Entry 8ETG (electron microscopy, 3.40 A resolution); this record covers chains 1 and C of the 48 polymer chains in the assembly.

# Chain 1
Molecule: 3497-nt RNA strand
Source organism: Schizosaccharomyces pombe
Sequence (3497 nucleotides; row label = number of the first residue in the row):
     1 AUUUGACCUCAAAUCAGGUAGGACUACGCGCUGAACUUAAGCAUAUCAAU
    51 AAGCGCAGGAAAAGAAAAUAACCAUGAUUCCCUCAGUAACGGCGAGUGAA
   101 GCGGGAAAAGCUCAAAUUUGAAAUCUGGCAACAUUUCUUUUGUUGUCCGA
   151 GUUGUAAUUUCAAGAAGCUGCUUUGAGUGUAGACGAUCGGUCUAAGUUCC
   201 UUGGAACAGGACGUCAGAGAGGGUGAGAACCCCGUCUUUGGUCGAUUGGA
   251 UAUGCCAUAUAAAGCGCUUUCGAAGAGUCGAGUUGUUUGGGAAUGCAGCU
   301 CUAAAUGGGUGGUAAAUUUCAUCUAAAGCUAAAUAUUGGCGAGAGACCGA
   351 UAGCGAACAAGUAGAGUGAUCGAAAGAUGAAAAGAACUUUGAAAAGAGAG
   401 UUAAAUAGUACGUGAAAUUGCUGAAAGGGAAGCAUUGGAAAUCAGUCUUA
   451 CCUGGGUGAGAUCAGUAGUCUCUUCGCGAGACUAUGCACUCUGAACCUGU
   501 GGUAGGUCAGCAUCAGUUUUCGGGGGCGGAAAAAGAAUAAGGGAAGGUGG
   551 CUUUCCGGGUUCUGCCUGGGGAGUGUUUAUAGCCCUUGUUGUAAUACGUC
   601 CACUGGGGACUGAGGACUGCGGCUUCGUGCCAAGGAUGCUGACAUAAUGG
   651 UUUUCAAUGGCCCGUCUUGAAACACGGACCAAGGAGUCUAGCAUCUAUGC
   701 GAGUGUUUGGGUGAUGAAAACCCAUCCGCGAAAUGAAAGUGAAUGCAGGU
   751 GGGAACGCCCUUGUGGCGUGCACCAUCGACCGACCCGGAAGUUUGUCAAU
   801 GGAAGGGUUUGAGUAAGAGCAUAGCUGUUGGGACCCGAAAGAUGGUGAAC
   851 UAUGCCUGAAUAGGGUGAAGCCAGAGGAAACUCUGGUGGAGGCUCGUAGA
   901 GAUUCUGACGUGCAAAUCGAUCUUCAAAUUUGGGUAUAGGGGCGAAAGAC
   951 UAAUCGAACCAUCUAGUAGCUGGUUCCUGCCGAAGUUUCCCUCAGGAUAG
  1001 CAGAAACUCAGAUCAGUUUUAUGAGGUAAAGCGAAUGAUUAGAGGUCUUG
  1051 GGGAAGGAAUUUCCUCAACCUAUUCUCAAACUUUAAAUAUGUAAGACGCC
  1101 CUUGUCGCUUAAUUGGACGUGGGCCAUCGAAUGAGAGUUUCUAGUGGGCC
  1151 AUUUUUGGUAAGCAGAACUGGCGAUGCGGGAUGAACCGAACGUGAGGUUA
  1201 AGGUGCCGGAAUGUACGCUCAUCAGACACCAGAAAAGGUGUUAGUUCAUC
  1251 UAGACAGCAGGACGGUGGCCAUGGAAGUCGGAAUCCGCUAAGGAGUGUGU
  1301 AACAACUCACCUGCCGAAUGAACUAGCCCUGAAAAUGGAUGGCGCUUAAG
  1351 CGUACUACCCAUACCUCACCGUCUGGGUUAGCUUUGAGAAGCUCAGACGA
  1401 GUAGGCAGGCGUGGAGGUUUGUGACGAAGCCUUGGGCGUGAGCCUGGGUC
  1451 GAACAGCCUCUAGUGCAGAUCUUGGUGGAAGUAGCAAAUAUUCAAAUGAG
  1501 AACUUUGAAGACUGAAGUGGGGAAAGGUUCCAUGUGAACAGCAGUUGGAC
  1551 AUGGGUUAGUCGAUCCUAAGAGAUAGGGAAGCUCCGUAUGAAAGUUGCAC
  1601 GAUUUUUCGUGCCUCCUAUCGAAAGGGAAUCCGGUUAAUAUUCCGGAACC
  1651 AGAAGGUGGAAUCAACACGGCAACGUAAAUGAAGUUGGAGACGUCGGCGG
  1701 GAGCCCUGGGAAGAGUUCUCUUUUCUUUUUAACAAACCAUUGAACUACCC
  1751 UGAAAUCGGUUUAUCCGGAGCUAGGGUAUGGUGUUUGGAAGAGUUCAGCG
  1801 CCUCAUGCUGAAUCCGGUGCGCUCUCGACGGCCCUUGAAAAUCCAACGGA
  1851 AGAAUGGACCUUCGGGUCCUUGUUUUCACAUCUGGUCGUACUCAUAACCG
  1901 CAGCAGGUCUCCAAGGUGAACAGCCUCUAGUUGAUAGAACAAUGUAGAUA
  1951 AGGGAAGUCGGCAAAAUGGAUCCGUAACUUCGGGAUAAGGAUUGGCUCUA
  2001 AGGGUUGGGUACGUUGGGCCUUGGAACCUGAACGGUUGCUGGACUGAGCG
  2051 UGGACCGAUGUCUUUUCUCGCCUUUCGGGGUGAGAAGGGAUGUUGGACCU
  2101 GCUUGGACCUUGGCGGCCGGGAAGUCCUUGGUCGGGCUUUUCUCCUUCUC
  2151 GGGGAUUAUGCUCUUACUGGCGUACGUUUAACAACCAACUUAGAACUGGU
  2201 ACGGACAAGGGGAAUCUGACUGUCUAAUUAAAACAUAGCAUUGCGAUGGC
  2251 CAGAAAGUGGUGUUGACGCAAUGUGAUUUCUGCCCAGUGCUCUGAAUGUC
  2301 AAAGUGAAGAAAUUCAACCAAGCGCGGGUAAACGGCGGGAGUAACUAUGA
  2351 CUCUCUUAAGGUAGCCAAAUGCCUCGUCAUCUAACUAGUGACGCGCAUGA
  2401 AUGGAUUAACGAGAUUCCCACUGUCCCUAUCUACUAUCUAGCGAAACCAC
  2451 AGCCUGGGGAACGGGCCAGGCAAAAUCAGCGGGGAAAGAAGACCCUGUUG
  2501 AGCUUGACUCUAGUUUGACAUUGUGAAGAGACAUAGAGGGUGUAGGAUAA
  2551 GUGGGAGUAUGUUUCGGCAUACGCCGGUGAAAUACCACUACCUUUAUCGU
  2601 UUCUUUACUUAAUCAAUGAAGCGGAAUUGGGAUUUAUUUCCCAUAUUCUA
  2651 GCGUUAAAGUUUCUUCGCGAACUGAUCCGCGUUGAUGACAUUGUCAGGUG
  2701 GGGAGUUUGGCUGGGGCGGCACAUCUGUUAAAAGAUAACGCAGGUGUCCU
  2751 AAGGGGGACUCAUCGAGAACAGAAAUCUCGAGUAGAAUAAAAGGGUAAAA
  2801 GUCCCCUUGAUUUUGAUUUUCAGUGUGAAUACAAACCAUGAAAGUGUGGC
  2851 CUAUCGAUCCUUUGUUCCCUCGAAAUUUGAGGACAGAGGUGCCAGAAAAG
  2901 UUACCACAGGGAUAACUGGCUUGUGGCAGCCAAGCGUUCAUAGCGACGUU
  2951 GCUUUUUGAUUCUUCGAUGUCGGCUCUUCCUAUCAUACCGAAGCAGAAUU
  3001 CGGUAAGCGUUGGAUUGUUCACCCACUAAUAGGGAACGUGAGCUGGGUUU
  3051 AGACCGUCGUGAGACAGGUUAGUUUUACCCUACUGAUGAAGUGUCGUCGC
  3101 AAUGGUAAUUCAACUUAGUACGAGAGGAACCGUUGAUUCAGAUCAUUGGU
  3151 AUUUGCGGCUGCCUGACAAGGCAAUGCCGCGGAGCUAUCAUCUGCUGGAU
  3201 AACGGCUGAACGCCUCUAAGCCAGAAUCCGUGCCAGAAAGCGACGAUUUU
  3251 UUGGUCCGCAUGAUUUAUAUGUAUAAAAAUAGAGGUAGGACUUGUUCCUA
  3301 CUCUCCUGUAUCGUAGAAGAUGGGCGAUGGUUGAUGAAACGGAAGUGUUU
  3351 UAUUGACUUGUCCAUGAAAUUCCAUUGAAAUCUUGUGCGGAAUCGAAUCC
  3401 AUUGCAUACGACUUUAAUGUGGAACGGGGUAUUGUAAGCAGUAGAGUAGC
  3451 CUUGUUGUUACGAUCUGCUGAGAUUAAGCCUUUGUUCCCAAGAUUUG
Not modelled in the structure: 1-2, 36-47, 91-95, 287-294, 313-318, 446-505, 552-573, 667-672, 743-747, 782-812, 849-956, 1026-1087, 1095-1129, 1227-1230, 1382-1387, 1486-1490, 1595-1596, 1615-1617, 1623-1624, 1663-1666, 1741-1745, 1754-1770, 1834-1837, 1853-1872, 1894-1909, 1958-2310, 2314-2336, 2340-2416, 2459-2462, 2483-2919, 2936-2942, 2954-2970, 3015-3021, 3047-3078, 3249-3269, 3290-3297, 3375-3394, 3442-3464
Differences from the reference sequence: conflict U3196 (C6346 in 157310483)

# Chain C
Protein: 60S ribosomal protein L4-B
Source organism: Schizosaccharomyces pombe
UniProtKB: Q9P784 (RL4B_SCHPO); residue numbers follow UniProt; this construct covers 1-363
Sequence (363 residues; numbered 1 to 363; the number before each row is that of its first residue):
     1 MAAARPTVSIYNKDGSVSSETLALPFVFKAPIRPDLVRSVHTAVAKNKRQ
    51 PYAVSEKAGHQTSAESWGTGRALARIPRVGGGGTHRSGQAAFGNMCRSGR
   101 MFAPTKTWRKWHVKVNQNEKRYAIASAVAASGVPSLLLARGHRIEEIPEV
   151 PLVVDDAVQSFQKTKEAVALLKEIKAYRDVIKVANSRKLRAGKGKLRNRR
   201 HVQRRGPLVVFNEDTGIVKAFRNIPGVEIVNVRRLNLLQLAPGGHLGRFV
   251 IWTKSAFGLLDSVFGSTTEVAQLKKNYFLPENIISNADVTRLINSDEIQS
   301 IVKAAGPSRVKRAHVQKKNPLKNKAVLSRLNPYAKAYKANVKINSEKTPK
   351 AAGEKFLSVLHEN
Not modelled in the structure: 1-4

# How chain 1 and chain C interact
Residue-residue contacts (270; chain 1 residue first):
  C215(1) - Lys165(C)  salt bridge to the phosphate
  A216(1) - Lys163(C)  salt bridge to the phosphate
  A216(1) - Thr164(C)  sugar contact
  A216(1) - Lys165(C)  salt bridge to the phosphate
  A216(1) - Val168(C)  base contact
  A216(1) - Asn223(C)  hydrogen bond to the base
  G217(1) - Lys163(C)  phosphate contact
  G217(1) - Thr164(C)  hydrogen bond to the phosphate
  G217(1) - Lys219(C)  sugar contact
  G217(1) - Arg222(C)  sugar contact
  A218(1) - Thr164(C)  phosphate contact
  A218(1) - Arg222(C)  salt bridge to the phosphate
  A218(1) - Asn223(C)  phosphate contact
  G219(1) - Asn223(C)  hydrogen bond to the sugar
  G219(1) - Pro225(C)  base contact
  G221(1) - Arg187(C)  salt bridge to the phosphate
  G221(1) - His201(C)  salt bridge to the phosphate
  G222(1) - Arg200(C)  salt bridge to the phosphate
  A229(1) - Arg187(C)  salt bridge to the phosphate
  C236(1) - Arg222(C)  hydrogen bond to the sugar
  U337(1) - Glu56(C)  hydrogen bond to the base
  A344(1) - Gln50(C)  hydrogen bond to the sugar
  G345(1) - Gln50(C)  sugar contact
  G345(1) - Asn198(C)  phosphate contact
  G345(1) - Arg199(C)  sugar contact
  A346(1) - Ala45(C)  hydrogen bond to the base
  A346(1) - Lys46(C)  base contact
  A346(1) - Arg49(C)  phosphate contact
  A346(1) - Gln50(C)  hydrogen bond to the phosphate
  A346(1) - Arg199(C)  sugar contact
  C347(1) - Tyr52(C)  sugar contact
  C347(1) - Arg197(C)  salt bridge to the phosphate
  C347(1) - Arg199(C)  salt bridge to the phosphate
  C348(1) - Arg197(C)  salt bridge to the phosphate
  G349(1) - Lys193(C)  base contact
  G349(1) - Leu196(C)  base contact
  G349(1) - Arg197(C)  hydrogen bond to the base
  U351(1) - Arg97(C)  hydrogen bond to the sugar
  A352(1) - Arg97(C)  salt bridge to the phosphate
  A352(1) - Ser98(C)  hydrogen bond to the phosphate
  C354(1) - Val54(C)  phosphate contact
  C354(1) - Ser55(C)  hydrogen bond to the phosphate
  G355(1) - Ala58(C)  phosphate contact
  G355(1) - Gly59(C)  hydrogen bond to the phosphate
  G355(1) - Gln61(C)  phosphate contact
  A363(1) - Thr84(C)  hydrogen bond to the base
  G364(1) - Gly82(C)  base contact
  G364(1) - Gly83(C)  hydrogen bond to the sugar
  G364(1) - Thr84(C)  base contact
  A365(1) - Gly82(C)  sugar contact
  A365(1) - Gly83(C)  sugar contact
  C371(1) - Gly80(C)  sugar contact
  G372(1) - Thr62(C)  phosphate contact
  G372(1) - Ser63(C)  hydrogen bond to the phosphate
  G372(1) - Val79(C)  phosphate contact
  G372(1) - Thr84(C)  hydrogen bond to the sugar
  G372(1) - Arg86(C)  phosphate contact
  A373(1) - Thr84(C)  sugar contact
  A373(1) - His85(C)  sugar contact
  A373(1) - Arg86(C)  salt bridge to the phosphate
  A374(1) - Arg97(C)  salt bridge to the phosphate
  A515(1) - Gln316(C)  sugar contact
  A515(1) - Lys318(C)  hydrogen bond to the sugar
  A515(1) - Asn323(C)  hydrogen bond to the phosphate
  G516(1) - Gln316(C)  hydrogen bond to the sugar
  G516(1) - Lys317(C)  phosphate contact
  G516(1) - Lys318(C)  phosphate contact
  G516(1) - Asn319(C)  phosphate contact
  G516(1) - Asn323(C)  hydrogen bond to the phosphate
  U517(1) - Asn319(C)  hydrogen bond to the phosphate
  U517(1) - Lys322(C)  salt bridge to the phosphate
  U518(1) - Lys322(C)  salt bridge to the phosphate
  G524(1) - Asn340(C)  base contact
  G525(1) - Asn340(C)  hydrogen bond to the base
  G526(1) - Asn340(C)  sugar contact
  G526(1) - Val341(C)  hydrogen bond to the sugar
  G526(1) - Lys342(C)  salt bridge to the phosphate
  C527(1) - Ile343(C)  sugar contact
  C527(1) - Asn344(C)  hydrogen bond to the phosphate
  G528(1) - Asn344(C)  phosphate contact
  A530(1) - Lys350(C)  sugar contact
  A530(1) - Leu360(C)  base contact
  A530(1) - His361(C)  hydrogen bond to the base
  A531(1) - Thr348(C)  sugar contact
  A531(1) - Pro349(C)  base contact
  A531(1) - Lys350(C)  sugar contact
  A531(1) - Ala351(C)  phosphate contact
  A531(1) - Ala352(C)  phosphate contact
  A532(1) - Lys350(C)  hydrogen bond to the phosphate
  A533(1) - Lys350(C)  salt bridge to the phosphate
  U592(1) - Glu346(C)  sugar contact
  U592(1) - Lys347(C)  hydrogen bond to the base
  U592(1) - Thr348(C)  sugar contact
  A593(1) - Glu346(C)  phosphate contact
  A593(1) - Thr348(C)  hydrogen bond to the phosphate
  A594(1) - Glu346(C)  phosphate contact
  C601(1) - Ala339(C)  sugar contact
  C601(1) - Asn340(C)  hydrogen bond to the base
  A602(1) - Leu327(C)  sugar contact
  A602(1) - Asn331(C)  base contact
  A602(1) - Ala334(C)  hydrogen bond to the sugar
  A602(1) - Tyr337(C)  base contact
  G614(1) - Arg312(C)  hydrogen bond to the sugar
  G619(1) - Lys311(C)  sugar contact
  C620(1) - Arg329(C)  base contact
  G621(1) - Arg329(C)  sugar contact
  G622(1) - Lys335(C)  hydrogen bond to the phosphate
  C623(1) - Lys335(C)  salt bridge to the phosphate
  A632(1) - Ala325(C)  sugar contact
  A633(1) - Lys318(C)  salt bridge to the phosphate
  A633(1) - Asn323(C)  hydrogen bond to the phosphate
  A633(1) - Ala325(C)  sugar contact
  A633(1) - Arg329(C)  sugar contact
  G634(1) - Lys311(C)  base contact
  G634(1) - Val315(C)  hydrogen bond to the sugar
  G634(1) - Lys318(C)  phosphate contact
  G635(1) - Arg312(C)  hydrogen bond to the base
  G635(1) - Val315(C)  base contact
  G635(1) - Gln316(C)  sugar contact
  G683(1) - Met95(C)  hydrogen bond to the base
  G684(1) - Asn94(C)  hydrogen bond to the phosphate
  G684(1) - Met95(C)  sugar contact
  A685(1) - Asn94(C)  hydrogen bond to the phosphate
  A685(1) - Phe102(C)  phosphate contact
  G686(1) - Phe102(C)  sugar contact
  U687(1) - Phe102(C)  sugar contact
  U687(1) - Ala103(C)  base contact
  C688(1) - Arg109(C)  phosphate contact
  U689(1) - Trp108(C)  sugar contact
  U689(1) - Arg109(C)  phosphate contact
  U689(1) - Lys110(C)  hydrogen bond to the phosphate
  A690(1) - Lys110(C)  phosphate contact
  U698(1) - Arg33(C)  hydrogen bond to the phosphate
  U698(1) - Leu36(C)  sugar contact
  U698(1) - Glu119(C)  base contact
  G699(1) - Arg33(C)  salt bridge to the phosphate
  G699(1) - Leu36(C)  sugar contact
  G699(1) - Asn116(C)  base contact
  G699(1) - Asn118(C)  hydrogen bond to the sugar
  G699(1) - Glu119(C)  sugar contact
  G699(1) - Tyr122(C)  sugar contact
  C700(1) - Asn118(C)  sugar contact
  U706(1) - Val115(C)  phosphate contact
  U706(1) - Gln117(C)  hydrogen bond to the phosphate
  U706(1) - Lys120(C)  hydrogen bond to the base
  U707(1) - Lys114(C)  base contact
  U707(1) - Val115(C)  base contact
  G713(1) - Arg234(C)  sugar contact
  A714(1) - Asp214(C)  base contact
  U715(1) - Val218(C)  base contact
  U715(1) - Ile229(C)  hydrogen bond to the base
  G716(1) - Lys48(C)  phosphate contact
  A717(1) - Lys48(C)  salt bridge to the phosphate
  A718(1) - Lys48(C)  salt bridge to the phosphate
  A718(1) - Gln50(C)  base contact
  A719(1) - Asn47(C)  sugar contact
  A719(1) - Lys48(C)  sugar contact
  A720(1) - Asn47(C)  hydrogen bond to the phosphate
  A720(1) - Leu235(C)  sugar contact
  A720(1) - Asn236(C)  hydrogen bond to the sugar
  C721(1) - Lys120(C)  salt bridge to the phosphate
  C721(1) - Arg233(C)  hydrogen bond to the sugar
  C721(1) - Leu235(C)  sugar contact
  C722(1) - Gln117(C)  hydrogen bond to the phosphate
  C722(1) - Arg121(C)  salt bridge to the phosphate
  C722(1) - Leu273(C)  phosphate contact
  C722(1) - Lys274(C)  salt bridge to the phosphate
  C723(1) - Gln117(C)  phosphate contact
  C723(1) - Arg121(C)  salt bridge to the phosphate
  C723(1) - Lys274(C)  phosphate contact
  C723(1) - Lys275(C)  hydrogen bond to the phosphate
  A821(1) - Asn116(C)  hydrogen bond to the base
  U822(1) - Lys114(C)  hydrogen bond to the sugar
  U822(1) - Asn116(C)  sugar contact
  A823(1) - Val113(C)  sugar contact
  G832(1) - Pro104(C)  base contact
  G832(1) - Lys106(C)  base contact
  C834(1) - Phe102(C)  sugar contact
  C835(1) - Asn94(C)  phosphate contact
  C835(1) - Phe102(C)  sugar contact
  C836(1) - Ile76(C)  sugar contact
  G837(1) - Ser66(C)  hydrogen bond to the phosphate
  G837(1) - Arg75(C)  hydrogen bond to the sugar
  G837(1) - Pro77(C)  phosphate contact
  A838(1) - Ser66(C)  phosphate contact
  U962(1) - Gln61(C)  phosphate contact
  A965(1) - His60(C)  hydrogen bond to the base
  A965(1) - Arg100(C)  base contact
  A965(1) - Pro104(C)  base contact
  U971(1) - Arg75(C)  base contact
  G1376(1) - Val310(C)  base contact
  G1377(1) - Gly306(C)  phosphate contact
  G1377(1) - Pro307(C)  hydrogen bond to the sugar
  U1378(1) - Ala305(C)  phosphate contact
  U1378(1) - Gly306(C)  hydrogen bond to the phosphate
  U1378(1) - Pro307(C)  sugar contact
  U1379(1) - Ile293(C)  sugar contact
  U1379(1) - Asn294(C)  hydrogen bond to the sugar
  U1379(1) - Ala305(C)  phosphate contact
  U1393(1) - Arg309(C)  sugar contact
  U1393(1) - Val310(C)  hydrogen bond to the sugar
  C1394(1) - Val310(C)  sugar contact
  C1394(1) - Arg312(C)  phosphate contact
  A1395(1) - Arg312(C)  salt bridge to the phosphate
  G1414(1) - Gly192(C)  phosphate contact
  G1414(1) - Lys193(C)  hydrogen bond to the phosphate
  G1414(1) - Gly194(C)  phosphate contact
  G1414(1) - Arg199(C)  hydrogen bond to the phosphate
  A1415(1) - Arg190(C)  salt bridge to the phosphate
  A1415(1) - Gly194(C)  phosphate contact
  A1415(1) - Arg199(C)  salt bridge to the phosphate
  G1416(1) - Arg190(C)  salt bridge to the phosphate
  G1416(1) - Arg205(C)  hydrogen bond to the phosphate
  G1416(1) - Gly243(C)  hydrogen bond to the sugar
  G1416(1) - His245(C)  hydrogen bond to the base
  G1417(1) - Arg140(C)  hydrogen bond to the phosphate
  G1417(1) - Arg205(C)  salt bridge to the phosphate
  G1417(1) - Pro242(C)  sugar contact
  G1417(1) - Gly243(C)  sugar contact
  G1417(1) - His245(C)  sugar contact
  U1418(1) - Arg140(C)  salt bridge to the phosphate
  U1418(1) - Gln203(C)  phosphate contact
  U1418(1) - Arg204(C)  salt bridge to the phosphate
  U1418(1) - Arg205(C)  hydrogen bond to the phosphate
  U1419(1) - Gly141(C)  phosphate contact
  U1419(1) - Arg143(C)  salt bridge to the phosphate
  U1419(1) - Arg204(C)  phosphate contact
  U1420(1) - Arg143(C)  salt bridge to the phosphate
  G1421(1) - Lys188(C)  base contact
  U1422(1) - Lys188(C)  hydrogen bond to the base
  G1423(1) - Lys188(C)  hydrogen bond to the base
  A1453(1) - Leu189(C)  base contact
  A1453(1) - Lys195(C)  sugar contact
  C1454(1) - Leu189(C)  hydrogen bond to the base
  C1454(1) - Arg190(C)  phosphate contact
  C1454(1) - Ala191(C)  base contact
  C1454(1) - Gly192(C)  hydrogen bond to the phosphate
  C1454(1) - Lys195(C)  salt bridge to the phosphate
  A1455(1) - Ala191(C)  phosphate contact
  C1458(1) - His245(C)  hydrogen bond to the base
  U1459(1) - Arg38(C)  hydrogen bond to the phosphate
  C1460(1) - Thr42(C)  sugar contact
  C1460(1) - Lys46(C)  phosphate contact
  U1461(1) - Lys46(C)  salt bridge to the phosphate
  A1462(1) - Arg109(C)  sugar contact
  G1463(1) - Tyr52(C)  phosphate contact
  G1463(1) - Val54(C)  base contact
  G1463(1) - Met101(C)  base contact
  G1463(1) - Thr105(C)  phosphate contact
  G1463(1) - Arg109(C)  salt bridge to the phosphate
  A1469(1) - Met95(C)  base contact
  U1470(1) - Thr69(C)  base contact
  U1470(1) - Gly70(C)  base contact
  U1470(1) - Ala72(C)  base contact
  U1470(1) - Leu73(C)  hydrogen bond to the base
  U1470(1) - Arg75(C)  hydrogen bond to the base
  C1471(1) - Ala74(C)  phosphate contact
  C1471(1) - Ile76(C)  sugar contact
  C1471(1) - Met95(C)  hydrogen bond to the sugar
  U1472(1) - Ala74(C)  phosphate contact
  U1472(1) - Arg78(C)  salt bridge to the phosphate
  U1472(1) - Ala90(C)  phosphate contact
  U1472(1) - Met95(C)  sugar contact
  U1472(1) - Cys96(C)  sugar contact
  U1472(1) - Arg97(C)  hydrogen bond to the sugar
  U1473(1) - Gln89(C)  phosphate contact
  U1473(1) - Ala90(C)  hydrogen bond to the phosphate
  U1473(1) - Arg97(C)  sugar contact
  G1474(1) - His85(C)  salt bridge to the phosphate
  G1474(1) - Gln89(C)  hydrogen bond to the phosphate
Also at the interface, not in a pair above, chain 1 (134 interface residues in all): A228, G353, A375, C603, A613, U618, G705, U712, G831, A961, A1380
Also at the interface, not in a pair above, chain C (162 interface residues in all): His41, Val44, Gly81, Gly88, Phe92, Gly99, Gln162, Lys182, Asn185, Ile224, Asn231, Pro280, Thr290, Gln299, His314, Val326, Ser328, Phe356

# In short
134 residues of chain 1 face 162 of chain C across their interface; the contacts include 78 hydrogen bonds and
41 salt bridges. Among the polar pairs are A216(1)-Asn223(C), U337(1)-Glu56(C) and A346(1)-Ala45(C).
Chain 1 is a 3497-nt RNA strand and chain C is 60S ribosomal protein L4-B, both from Schizosaccharomyces
pombe; the structure, Fkbp39 associated 60S nascent ribosome State 3, was determined by electron microscopy
together with 8ESQ, 8ESR, 8ETC, 8ETH, 8ETI, 8ETJ and 3 further entries from the same study.
